Entry 5BO6 (X-ray diffraction, 2.07 A resolution); this record covers chains A and B.

== Chain A (and B) ==
Name: Sia-alpha-2,3-Gal-beta-1,4-GlcNAc-R:alpha 2,8-sialyltransferase
Organism: Homo sapiens
Notes: EC 2.4.99.-; chain B of this document is another copy of the same molecule, construct and numbering; everything in this record applies to it too
Reference sequence: O43173 (SIA8C_HUMAN); residues 81-380 here = UniProt positions 81-380
Amino-acid sequence (323 residues; row label = number of the first residue in the row):
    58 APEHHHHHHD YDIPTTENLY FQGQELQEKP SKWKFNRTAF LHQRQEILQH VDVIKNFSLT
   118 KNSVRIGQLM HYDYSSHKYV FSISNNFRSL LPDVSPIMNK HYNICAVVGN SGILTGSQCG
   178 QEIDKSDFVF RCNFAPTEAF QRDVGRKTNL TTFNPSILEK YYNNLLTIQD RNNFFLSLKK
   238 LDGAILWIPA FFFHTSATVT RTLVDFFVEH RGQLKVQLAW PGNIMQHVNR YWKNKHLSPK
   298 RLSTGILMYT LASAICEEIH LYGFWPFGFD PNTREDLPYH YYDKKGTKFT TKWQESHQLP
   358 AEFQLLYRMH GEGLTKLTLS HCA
Not modelled in the structure: 58-89 (chain B: 58-89, 341-354)
Construct notes: expression tag (58-80)
Cystine bridges: C162-C313, C176-C379
Covalent attachments: N-acetylglucosamine (NAG) linked to N93, N113, N206; glycan linked to N160
UniProt features mapped onto this chain:
  - active site: H354 (Proton donor/acceptor)
  - binding site (CMP-N-acetyl-beta-neuraminate): N167, N190, S300, T301, G302, W322, Y336, H337
  - glycosylation (N-linked (GlcNAc...) asparagine): N93, N113, N160, N206
  - mutagenesis: N190 (N190A: Loss of alpha-N-acetylneuraminate alpha-2,8-sialyltransferase activity), H337 (H337A: Loss of alpha-N-acetylneuraminate alpha-2,8-sialyltransferase activity), H354 (H354A: Abolishes enzyme activity)

== Interface between chain A and chain B ==
Contacting residue pairs - 29 pairs, chain A then chain B:
  L126(A) with R228(B)
  K135(A) with L223(B); T224(B); I225(B)
  Y136(A) with L223(B)
  V137(A) with L223(B), hydrogen bond (backbone-backbone); I225(B), hydrophobic; R228(B)
  S139(A) with E266(B), hydrogen bond
  N142(A) with N143(B), hydrogen bond
  N143(A) with N142(B), hydrogen bond; N143(B)
  L223(A) with Y136(B); V137(B), hydrogen bond (backbone-backbone); A254(B), hydrophobic
  T224(A) with K135(B); Y136(B)
  I225(A) with K135(B), hydrogen bond (backbone-backbone); V137(B), hydrophobic
  R228(A) with L126(B); V137(B)
  A254(A) with L223(B), hydrophobic
  R258(A) with R258(B); T259(B), hydrogen bond; D262(B), salt bridge
  T259(A) with R258(B), hydrogen bond
  D262(A) with R258(B), salt bridge
  E266(A) with L126(B); S139(B), hydrogen bond
Other interface residues (no listed pair), chain A (18 interface residues in all): N221, T255
Other interface residues (no listed pair), chain B (19 interface residues in all): N221, H251, T255

== Overview ==
18 residues of chain A and 19 residues of chain B are in contact, with 9 hydrogen bonds and 2 salt bridges.
Polar pairs include R258(A)-D262(B), S139(A)-E266(B) and N142(A)-N143(B). UniProt lists active-site residue
H354(A), 8 CMP-N-acetyl-beta-neuraminate-binding residues and 3 mutagenesis sites on chain A.
Chain A and chain B are both Sia-alpha-2,3-Gal-beta-1,4-GlcNAc-R:alpha 2,8-sialyltransferase (Homo sapiens);
the structure, Structure of human sialyltransferase ST8SiaIII in complex with CDP, was determined by X-ray
diffraction together with 5BO7 and 5BO8 from the same study.
